Entry 3WNK (X-ray diffraction, 2.30 A resolution); this record covers chain A.

[Chain A]
Molecule: Cycloisomaltooligosaccharide glucanotransferase
Source organism: Bacillus circulans
Notes: EC 2.4.1.248
UniProtKB: P94286 (CTA1_BACCI); residues 39-738 here = UniProt positions 39-738
Amino-acid sequence (721 residues; row label = number of the first residue in the row):
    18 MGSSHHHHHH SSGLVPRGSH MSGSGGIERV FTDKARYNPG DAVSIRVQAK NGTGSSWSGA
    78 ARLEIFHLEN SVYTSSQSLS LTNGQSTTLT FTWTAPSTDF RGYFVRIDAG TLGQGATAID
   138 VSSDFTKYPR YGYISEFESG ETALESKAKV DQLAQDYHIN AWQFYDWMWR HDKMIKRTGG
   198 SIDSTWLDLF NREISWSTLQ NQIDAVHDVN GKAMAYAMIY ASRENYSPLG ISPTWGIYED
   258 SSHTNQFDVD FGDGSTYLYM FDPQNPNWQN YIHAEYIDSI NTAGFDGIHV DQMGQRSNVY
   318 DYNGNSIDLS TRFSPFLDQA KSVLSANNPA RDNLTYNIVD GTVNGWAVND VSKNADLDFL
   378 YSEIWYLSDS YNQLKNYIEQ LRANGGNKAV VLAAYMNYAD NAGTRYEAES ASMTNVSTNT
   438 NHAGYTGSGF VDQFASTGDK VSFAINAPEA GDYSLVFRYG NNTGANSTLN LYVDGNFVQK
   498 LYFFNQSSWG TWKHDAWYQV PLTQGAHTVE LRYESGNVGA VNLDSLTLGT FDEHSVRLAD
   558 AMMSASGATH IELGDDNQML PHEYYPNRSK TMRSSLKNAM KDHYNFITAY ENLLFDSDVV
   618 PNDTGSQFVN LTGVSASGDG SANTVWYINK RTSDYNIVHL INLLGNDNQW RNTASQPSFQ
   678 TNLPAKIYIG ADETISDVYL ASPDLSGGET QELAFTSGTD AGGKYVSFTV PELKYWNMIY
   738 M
Unresolved in the structure: 18-26
Sequence notes: expression tag (18-38)
Bound ions: Na+ site 1: V47, A133; Cd2+ site 1 near E153 (its only coordinating residue here); Cd2+ site 2 near E162 (its only coordinating residue here); Cd2+ site 3: D221, D225 (together with acetate ion); Ca2+ site 1 near D265 (its only coordinating residue here); Cd2+ site 4: D335, N371; Na+ site 2: P346, D349; Cd2+ site 5 near E380 (its only coordinating residue here); Cd2+ site 6: Y415, E580; Cd2+ site 7: E424, E426, T443, G446, D541; Ca2+ site 2: N432, Q450, D456; Cd2+ site 8: D549, H551, A671; 1 more Cd2+ sites not listed
What the authors report for this chain:
  - Cd2+ coordination: E424, E426, T443, G446, D541
  - catalytic residues: D308 (citing earlier work)
  - mutagenesis - Y515A, Y515G: decreased catalytic activity

[Summary]
V47 and A133 coordinate Na+ site 1. D221 and D225 form the Cd2+ site 3. From the paper: the catalytic residue
D308; Y515A and Y515G reduce catalytic activity.
Chain A is Cycloisomaltooligosaccharide glucanotransferase (Bacillus circulans); the structure, Crystal
Structure of Bacillus circulans T-3040 cycloisomaltooligosaccharide glucanotransferase, was determined by
X-ray diffraction (same publication as 3WNL, 3WNM and 3WNN).
